PDB entry 7ZPO | electron microscopy, 3.24 A resolution | chains E and I of the 10 polymer chains in the assembly

== Chain E ==
Protein: Ktr system potassium uptake protein A
From: Vibrio alginolyticus
UniProtKB: O87952 (KTRA_VIBAL); residue numbers follow UniProt; this construct covers 1-220
Amino-acid sequence (220 residues; numbered 1 to 220; the number before each row is that of its first residue):
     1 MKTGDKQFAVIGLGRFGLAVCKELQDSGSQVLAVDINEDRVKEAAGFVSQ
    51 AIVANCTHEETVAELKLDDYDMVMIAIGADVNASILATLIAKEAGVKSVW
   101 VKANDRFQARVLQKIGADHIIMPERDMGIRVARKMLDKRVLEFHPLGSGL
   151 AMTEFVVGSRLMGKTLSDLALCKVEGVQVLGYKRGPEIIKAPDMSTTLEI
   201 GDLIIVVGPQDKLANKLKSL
Disordered / not traced: 1-5, 138-220
Residues lining bound ligands: ADP (adenosine-5'-diphosphate): Ile11, Gly12, Leu13, Gly14, Arg15, Asp35, Ile36, Asn37, Arg40, Ala54, Asn55, Cys56, Thr57, Ala76, Ile77, Gly78, Ala79, Lys102
Swiss-Prot annotation at these positions:
  - binding site (ATP): Arg15, Asp35 to Asn37, Asn55, Cys56, Ile77 to Ala79, Lys102 to Asn104, Glu124

== Chain I ==
Protein: Ktr system potassium uptake protein B
From: Vibrio alginolyticus
UniProtKB: O87953 (KTRB_VIBAL); numbering as in UniProt (aligned over 1-455)
Amino-acid sequence (455 residues; row label = number of the first residue in the row):
     1 MTQFHQRGVFYVPDGKRDKAKGGEPRIILLSFLGVLLPSAVLLTLPVFSV
    51 SGLSITDALFTATSAISVTGLGVVDTGQHFTLAGKILLMCLMQIGGLGQM
   101 TLSAVLLYMFGVRLSLRQQALAKEALGQERQVNLRRLVKKIVTFALVAEA
   151 IGFVFLSYRWVPEMGWQTGMFYALFHSISAFNNAGFALFSDSMMSFVNDP
   201 LVSFTLAGLFIFGGLGFTVIGDVWRHWRKGFHFLHIHTKIMLIATPLLLL
   251 VGTVLFWLLERHNPNTMGSLTTGGQWLAAFFQSASARTAGFNSVDLTQFT
   301 QPALLIMIVLMLIGAGSTSTGGGIKVSTFAVAFMATWTFLRQKKHVVMFK
   351 RTVNWPTVTKSLAIIVVSGAILTTAMFLLMLTEKASFDKVMFETISAFAT
   401 VGLTAGLTAELSEPGKYIMIVVMIIGRIGPLTLAYMLARPEPTLIKYPED
   451 TVLTG
Disordered / not traced: 1-6, 17-20, 123-131
Bound ions: K+: Val68, Thr69, Asn183, Ala184, Ala289, Thr400, Val401
Swiss-Prot annotation at these positions:
  - mutagenesis: Gly70 (G70A/S: Decrease in K(+) uptake activity; G70D: Exhibits very low K(+) uptake activity), Gly185 (G185A/D: Decrease in K(+) uptake activity; G185S: Exhibits very low K(+) uptake activity), Gly290 (G290A: Decrease in K(+) uptake activity; G290D/S: Lack of K(+) uptake activity), Gly314 (G314A: Does not affect Vmax for K(+) transport), Gly316 (G316A/S: Increases Vmax for K(+) transport), Ser317 (S317C: Increases Vmax for K(+) transport), Thr318 (T318C: Does not affect Vmax for K(+) transport), Thr320 (T320C: Increases Vmax for K(+) transport), Gly321 (G321A/S: Increases Vmax for K(+) transport), Gly322 (G322C: Increases Vmax for K(+) transport), Gly323 (G323S: Increases Vmax for K(+) transport), Ile324 (I324C: Increases Vmax for K(+) transport), 5 further mutagenesis entries in UniProt

== Chain E / chain I interface ==
Contacting residue pairs (28):
  Ile36(E) with Leu116(I); Gln119(I); Ala120(I)
  Asn37(E) with Ala120(I)
  Glu38(E) with Tyr11(I); Pro13(I)
  Val41(E) with Pro13(I), hydrophobic
  Lys42(E) with Gly15(I), hydrogen bond (side chain-backbone); Lys16(I)
  Ala51(E) with Val12(I); Pro13(I)
  Ile52(E) with Phe10(I), hydrophobic; Tyr11(I)
  Val53(E) with Phe10(I); Tyr11(I), hydrogen bond (backbone-backbone); Pro13(I), hydrophobic; Leu116(I)
  Ala54(E) with Phe10(I), hydrophobic
  Asn55(E) with Leu116(I); Gln119(I)
  His58(E) with Arg7(I)
  Glu60(E) with Arg7(I)
  Thr61(E) with Arg7(I); Gly8(I); Val9(I), hydrogen bond (side chain-backbone); Phe10(I)
  Glu64(E) with Phe10(I)
  Leu65(E) with Phe10(I), hydrophobic
Interface residues without a listed pair, chain E (16 interface residues in all): Gln50

== Overview ==
The interface between chain E and chain I involves 16 residues on one side and 12 on the other; the contacts
include 3 hydrogen bonds. Polar contacts include Lys42(E)-Gly15(I), Thr61(E)-Val9(I) and Val53(E)-Tyr11(I).
Bound to chain E: ADP.
Chain E is Ktr system potassium uptake protein A and chain I is Ktr system potassium uptake protein B, both
from Vibrio alginolyticus; the structure, native KtrAB complex, was determined by electron microscopy.
